Entry 9JG6 (electron microscopy, 3.21 A resolution); this record covers chains e and p of the 48 polymer chains in the assembly.

[Chain e]
Name: Phage stabilisation protein
Source organism: Salmonella enterica subsp. enterica serovar Typhimurium
UniProt: A0A444A1G7 (A0A444A1G7_SALTM); numbering as in UniProt (aligned over 1-472)
Sequence (472 residues; numbered 1 to 472; the number before each row is that of its first residue):
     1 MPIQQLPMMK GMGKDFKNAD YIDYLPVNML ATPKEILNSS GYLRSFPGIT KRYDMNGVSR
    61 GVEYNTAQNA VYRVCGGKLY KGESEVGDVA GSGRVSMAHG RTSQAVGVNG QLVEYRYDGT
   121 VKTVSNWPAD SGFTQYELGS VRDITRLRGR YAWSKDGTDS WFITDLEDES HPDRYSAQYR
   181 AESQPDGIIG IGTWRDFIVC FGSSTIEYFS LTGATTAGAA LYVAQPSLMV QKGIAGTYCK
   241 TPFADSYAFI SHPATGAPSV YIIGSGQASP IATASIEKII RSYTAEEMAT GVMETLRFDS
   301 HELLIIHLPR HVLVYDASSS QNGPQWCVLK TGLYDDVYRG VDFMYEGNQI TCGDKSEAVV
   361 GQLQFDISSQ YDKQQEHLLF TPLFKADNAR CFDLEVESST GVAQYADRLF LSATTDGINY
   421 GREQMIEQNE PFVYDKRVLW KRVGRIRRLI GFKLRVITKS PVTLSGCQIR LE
Unresolved in the structure: 1-2

[Chain p]
Name: P22 tail accessory factor
Source organism: Salmonella enterica subsp. enterica serovar Typhimurium
UniProt: A0A444A265 (A0A444A265_SALTM); residues 1-166 here = UniProt positions 1-166
Sequence (166 residues; numbered 1 to 166; the number before each row is that of its first residue):
     1 MQIKTKGDLV RAALRKLGVA SDATLTDVEP QSMQDAVDDL EAMMAEWYQD GKGIITGYVF
    61 SDDENPPAEG DDHGLRSSAV SAVFHNLACR IAPDYALEAT AKIIATAKYG KELLYKQTAI
   121 SRAKRAPYPS RMPTGSGNSF ANLNEWHYFP GEQNADSTTP HDEGNG
Unresolved in the structure: 154-166

[Chain e / chain p interface]
Pairs across the interface (21):
  N388(e) with A96(p)
  R390(e) with L17(p), hydrogen bond (side chain-backbone); L97(p)
  L411(e) with L25(p), hydrophobic
  R422(e) with T24(p), hydrogen bond (side chain-backbone); L25(p)
  Q424(e) with L25(p)
  W440(e) with A23(p), hydrogen bond (side chain-backbone)
  R442(e) with S21(p), hydrogen bond; A23(p); T24(p)
  V443(e) with T24(p), hydrogen bond (backbone-side chain); L25(p); T26(p)
  G444(e) with V19(p); T24(p), hydrogen bond (backbone-side chain); T26(p)
  R445(e) with V19(p), hydrogen bond (backbone-backbone); T26(p), hydrogen bond (backbone-side chain); Y95(p)
  I450(e) with T26(p)
Also at the interface, not in a pair above, chain e (13 interface residues in all): F392, A413
Also at the interface, not in a pair above, chain p (13 interface residues in all): R15, G18, D22

[Summary]
The chain e/chain p interface involves 13 residues from each chain; the contacts include 8 hydrogen bonds.
Polar pairs include R390(e)-L17(p), R422(e)-T24(p) and W440(e)-A23(p).
Here chain e is Phage stabilisation protein and chain p is P22 tail accessory factor, both from Salmonella
enterica subsp. enterica serovar Typhimurium. Entry 9JG6 (The tail-complex structure of phage P22) was
determined by electron microscopy together with 9JGA, 9KYV, 9KYW, 9KYX and 9KYY from the same study.
